4XUJ - chains C and J of the 10 polymer chains in the assembly; structure by X-ray diffraction, 3.18 A resolution.

== Chain C ==
Protein: Histone H2A
From: Xenopus laevis
UniProt: Q6AZJ8 (Q6AZJ8_XENLA); aligned to UniProt positions 2-129 over residues 1-128 (the alignment contains insertions or deletions, so no single offset holds)
Sequence (128 residues; each row starts with the number of its first residue):
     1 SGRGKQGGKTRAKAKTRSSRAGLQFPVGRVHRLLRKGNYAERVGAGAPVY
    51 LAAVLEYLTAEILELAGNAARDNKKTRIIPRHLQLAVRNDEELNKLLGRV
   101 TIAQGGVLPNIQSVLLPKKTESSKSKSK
Disordered / not traced: 1-13, 120-128

== Chain J ==
Molecule: 145-nt DNA strand
Sequence (145 nucleotides; each row starts with the number of its first residue; numbers below 1 keep their minus sign (DA-72 is residue -72)):
   -72 ATCAATATCCACCTGCAGATACTACCAAAAGTGTATTTGGAAACTGCTCC
   -22 ATCAAAAGGCATGTTCAGCTGATTCAGCTGAACATGCCTTTTGATGGAGC
    28 AGTTTCCAAATACACTTTTGGTAGTATCTGCAGGTGGATATTGAT

== Interface between chain C and chain J ==
Pairs across the interface (13):
  Arg29(C) with DG47(J), hydrogen bond to the phosphate; DG48(J), salt bridge to the phosphate
  Arg35(C) with DT38(J), salt bridge to the phosphate
  Arg42(C) with DA37(J), sugar contact; DT38(J), phosphate contact
  Val43(C) with DT38(J), hydrogen bond to the phosphate
  Gly44(C) with DA37(J), phosphate contact
  Ala45(C) with DA37(J), hydrogen bond to the phosphate
  Lys75(C) with DC58(J), phosphate contact
  Thr76(C) with DG57(J), sugar contact; DC58(J), hydrogen bond to the phosphate
  Arg77(C) with DG57(J), hydrogen bond to the sugar; DC58(J), hydrogen bond to the phosphate
Also at the interface, not in a pair above, chain C (10 interface residues in all): Glu41
Also at the interface, not in a pair above, chain J (7 interface residues in all): DA59

== In short ==
Chain C and chain J form an interface of 10 and 7 residues respectively, with 6 hydrogen bonds and 2 salt
bridges. Among the polar pairs are Arg77(C)-DG57(J), Arg29(C)-DG47(J) and Val43(C)-DT38(J).
Here chain C is Histone H2A (Xenopus laevis) and chain J is a 145-nt DNA strand. Entry 4XUJ (Nucleosome core
particle containing adducts from treatment with a thiomorpholine-substituted
[(eta-6-p-cymene)Ru(3-hydroxy-2-pyridone)Cl] compound) was determined by X-ray diffraction.
